PDB entry 9C7U | electron microscopy, 3.65 A resolution | chains A and C of the 3 polymer chains in the assembly

== Chain A ==
Name: Nicalin
From: Homo sapiens
Reference sequence: Q969V3 (NCLN_HUMAN); numbering as in UniProt (aligned over 1-563)
Sequence (563 residues; row label = number of the first residue in the row):
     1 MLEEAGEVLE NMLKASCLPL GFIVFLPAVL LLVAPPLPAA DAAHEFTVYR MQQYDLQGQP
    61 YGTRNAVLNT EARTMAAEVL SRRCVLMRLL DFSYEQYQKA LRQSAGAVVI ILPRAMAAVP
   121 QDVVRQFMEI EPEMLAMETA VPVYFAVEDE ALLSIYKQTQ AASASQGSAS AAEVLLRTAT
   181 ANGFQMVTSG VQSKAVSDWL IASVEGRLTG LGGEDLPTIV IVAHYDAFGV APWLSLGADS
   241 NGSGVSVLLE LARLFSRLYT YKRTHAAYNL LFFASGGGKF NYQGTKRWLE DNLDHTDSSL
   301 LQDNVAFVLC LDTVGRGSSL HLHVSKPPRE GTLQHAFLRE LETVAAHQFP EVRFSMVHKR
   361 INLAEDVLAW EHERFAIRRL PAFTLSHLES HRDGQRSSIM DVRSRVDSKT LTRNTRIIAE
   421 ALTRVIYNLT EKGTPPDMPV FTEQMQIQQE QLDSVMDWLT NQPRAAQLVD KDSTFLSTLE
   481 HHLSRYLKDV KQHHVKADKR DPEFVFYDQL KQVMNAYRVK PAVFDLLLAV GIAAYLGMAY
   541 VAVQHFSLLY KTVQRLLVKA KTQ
Unresolved in the structure: 1-42, 166-171, 554-563
Covalent attachments: N-acetylglucosamine (NAG) linked to N428
UniProt features mapped onto this chain:
  - glycosylation (N-linked (GlcNAc...) asparagine): N241, N428

== Chain C ==
Name: Transmembrane protein 147
From: Homo sapiens
Reference sequence: Q9BVK8 (TM147_HUMAN); residues 1-224 here = UniProt positions 1-224
Sequence (224 residues; each row starts with the number of its first residue):
     1 MTLFHFGNCF ALAYFPYFIT YKCSGLSEYN AFWKCVQAGV TYLFVQLCKM LFLATFFPTW
    61 EGGIYDFIGE FMKASVDVAD LIGLNLVMSR NAGKGEYKIM VAALGWATAE LIMSRCIPLW
   121 VGARGIEFDW KYIQMSIDSN ISLVHYIVAS AQVWMITRYD LYHTFRPAVL LLMFLSVYKA
   181 FVMETFVHLC SLGSWAALLA RAVVTGLLAL STLALYVAVV NVHS
Unresolved in the structure: 1, 57-67, 161-162, 191-192, 222-224
UniProt features mapped onto this chain:
  - natural variant: G7 (G7R: In NEDFLPH), Y21 to S224 (deletion: In NEDFLPH), W130 to S224 (deletion: In NEDFLPH), I133 (I133N: In NEDFLPH), Y162 to S224 (deletion: In NEDFLPH), R166 (R166W: In NEDFLPH)

== Chain A / chain C interface ==
Residue-residue contacts - 26 pairs, chain A then chain C:
  Q185(A) with I126(C)
  R518(A) with I126(C); E127(C); F128(C), hydrogen bond (backbone-backbone); W130(C)
  V519(A) with I126(C)
  K520(A) with F128(C)
  F524(A) with F128(C), hydrophobic; W130(C), hydrophobic
  D525(A) with F4(C); H5(C), hydrogen bond (side chain-backbone); N8(C), hydrogen bond
  L526(A) with F4(C), hydrophobic
  L528(A) with N8(C); I133(C), hydrophobic
  A529(A) with N8(C)
  I532(A) with N8(C); A11(C), hydrophobic; L12(C), hydrophobic
  Y535(A) with N140(C)
  L536(A) with A11(C); F15(C), hydrophobic; P16(C)
  Y540(A) with I19(C), hydrophobic
  V543(A) with C23(C), hydrophobic
  V553(A) with V217(C), hydrophobic
Interface residues without a listed pair, chain A (16 interface residues in all): Y517
Interface residues without a listed pair, chain C (17 interface residues in all): D129

== Summary ==
16 residues of chain A face 17 of chain C across their interface, with 3 hydrogen bonds. Among the polar pairs
are D525(A)-H5(C), D525(A)-N8(C) and R518(A)-F128(C). N-acetylglucosamine is covalently linked to N428(A).
Chain A is Nicalin and chain C is Transmembrane protein 147, both from Homo sapiens; the structure, Structure
of the human truncated BOS complex in GDN, was determined by electron microscopy.
